PDB entry 5B57 | X-ray diffraction, 2.80 A resolution | chains A and D of the 4 polymer chains in the assembly

# Chain A
Name: Putative hemin ABC transport system, membrane protein
Source organism: Burkholderia cenocepacia J2315
UniProtKB: B4EKB4 (B4EKB4_BURCJ); numbering as in UniProt (aligned over 1-362)
Amino-acid sequence (385 residues; numbered -22 to 362; the number before each row is that of its first residue; numbers below 1 keep their minus sign (Met-22 is residue -22)):
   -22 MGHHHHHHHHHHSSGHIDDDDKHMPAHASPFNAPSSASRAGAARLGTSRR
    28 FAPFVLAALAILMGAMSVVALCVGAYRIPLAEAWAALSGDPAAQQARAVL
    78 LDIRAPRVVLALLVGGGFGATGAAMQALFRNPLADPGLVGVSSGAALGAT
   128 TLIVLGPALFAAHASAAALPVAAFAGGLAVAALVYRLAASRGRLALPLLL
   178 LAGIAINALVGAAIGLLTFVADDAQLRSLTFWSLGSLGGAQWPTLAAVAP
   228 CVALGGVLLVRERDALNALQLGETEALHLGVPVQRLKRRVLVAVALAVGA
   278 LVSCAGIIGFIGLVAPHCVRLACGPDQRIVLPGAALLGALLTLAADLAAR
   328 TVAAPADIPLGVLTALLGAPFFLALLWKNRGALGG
Unresolved in the structure: -22 to 23, 135-140, 360-362
Sequence notes: expression tag (-22 to 0)
What the authors report for this chain:
  - self-association interface (contacts with another copy of this molecule); pairs are residue here / residue on that copy: Asp200-Arg204 (salt bridge), Leu203-Leu203 (hydrophobic contact)
  - mutagenesis - D112R: decreased stability
  - mutagenesis - D112A, D112V: unchanged catalytic activity (ATPase activity)
  - mutagenesis - D112R: decreased catalytic activity on ATP

# Chain D
Name: Hemin import ATP-binding protein HmuV
Source organism: Burkholderia cenocepacia J2315
Notes: EC 3.6.3.-
UniProtKB: B4EKB5 (B4EKB5_BURCJ); residue numbers follow UniProt; this construct covers 1-273
Amino-acid sequence (273 residues; each row starts with the number of its first residue):
     1 MLTAHHLDVARRHGTILRDLSLSIEPGRVTALLGRNGAGKSTLLKTFAGE
    51 LTGSVAPHGVRVTGDVTLNGEPLARIDAPRLACLRAVLPQAAQPAFPFSV
   101 DEIVLLGRYPHARRSGATSHRDRDIAWRALERAGADALVGRDVTTLSGGE
   151 LARVQFARVLAQLWPDHDTTEPGPRYLLLDEPTAALDLAHQHRLLDTVRA
   201 VAREWQLGVLAIVHDPNLAARHADAIAMLADGTIVAHGAPRDVMTPAHIA
   251 QCYGFAVKMVETGDGTPPVMVPA
Unresolved in the structure: 11-13, 56-58, 113-118, 168-173, 264-266
What the authors report for this chain:
  - mutagenesis - E181Q: abolished catalytic activity on ATPase

# Interface between chain A and chain D
Pairs across the interface (47):
  Thr24(A) with Asp101(D); Arg123(D); Ala126(D); Trp127(D)
  Ser25(A) with Asp101(D), hydrogen bond (backbone-side chain); Arg123(D), hydrogen bond (backbone-side chain)
  Arg26(A) with Arg123(D)
  Arg27(A) with Pro97(D); Ser99(D); Glu102(D), salt bridge
  Gln103(A) with Phe96(D)
  Arg107(A) with Ala95(D); Phe96(D)
  Asn108(A) with Phe96(D)
  Pro109(A) with Phe96(D)
  Arg170(A) with Gly59(D)
  Asp241(A) with Tyr109(D)
  Ala242(A) with Tyr109(D)
  Asn244(A) with Leu106(D)
  Gln247(A) with Pro94(D); Ala95(D); Phe96(D); Phe98(D)
  Leu248(A) with Leu106(D), hydrophobic; Arg158(D)
  Glu252(A) with Pro89(D); Arg158(D)
  His255(A) with Ala48(D); Glu50(D), salt bridge; Ala82(D); Arg85(D), hydrogen bond (backbone-side chain); Val87(D); Gln162(D)
  Leu256(A) with Ala82(D); Leu106(D); Gly107(D); Tyr109(D); Pro110(D); Gln162(D)
  Gly257(A) with Ala78(D); Pro79(D); Ala82(D)
  Val258(A) with Tyr109(D), hydrophobic
  Arg297(A) with Phe96(D)
  Pro302(A) with Phe96(D), hydrophobic; Pro97(D); Phe98(D), hydrophobic
Also at the interface, not in a pair above, chain A (25 interface residues in all): Ala245, Thr251, Leu254, Asp303
Also at the interface, not in a pair above, chain D (28 interface residues in all): Val55, Val139

# Summary
Chain A and chain D form an interface of 25 and 28 residues respectively, with 3 hydrogen bonds and 2 salt
bridges. Polar pairs include Arg27(A)-Glu102(D), His255(A)-Glu50(D) and Ser25(A)-Asp101(D). The paper reports
that D112R of chain A reduces stability; a self-association interface involving Asp200(A), Leu203(A) and
Arg204(A); 4 substitutions were tested in all.
Chain A is Putative hemin ABC transport system, membrane protein and chain D is Hemin import ATP-binding
protein HmuV, both from Burkholderia cenocepacia J2315; the structure, Inward-facing conformation of ABC heme
importer BhuUV from Burkholderia cenocepacia, was determined by X-ray diffraction, deposited together with
5B58.
